PDB entry 5A74 | X-ray diffraction, 2.50 A resolution | chains A and D of the 6 polymer chains in the assembly

[Chain A]
Name: DNA endonuclease I-cvui
Source organism: Chlorella vulgaris
Notes: EC 3.1.-.-
Reference sequence: P56347 (DNE1_CHLVU); residues 3-162 here correspond to UniProt positions 2-161 (UniProt number = residue number - 1)
Sequence (172 residues; numbered 2 to 173; the number before each row is that of its first residue):
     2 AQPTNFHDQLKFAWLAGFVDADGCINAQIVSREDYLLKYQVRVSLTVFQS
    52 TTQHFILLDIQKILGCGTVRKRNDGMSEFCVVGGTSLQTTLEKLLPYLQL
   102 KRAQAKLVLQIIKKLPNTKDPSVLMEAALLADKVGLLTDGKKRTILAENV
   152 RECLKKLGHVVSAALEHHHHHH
Disordered / not traced: 2-5, 163-173
Construct notes: expression tag (2, 163-173); conflict Gln54 (Arg53 in P56347)
Metal / ion sites: Mn2+ site 1: Ala22 (shared with 1 residue of chain B; DC614(D) of chain D; 1 residue of chain E); Mn2+ site 2: Asp23 (shared with 1 residue of chain B; 1 residue of chain C; 1 residue of chain F)
From the paper describing this entry:
  - Mn2+ coordination: Ala22, Asp23
  - catalytic residues: Asp23
  - catalytic residues: Arg73, Lys102 (proposed by the authors, not directly observed)

[Chain D]
Molecule: 14-nt DNA strand
Sequence (14 nucleotides; numbered 601 to 614; the number before each row is that of its first residue):
   601 TCAGAACGTCGTAC
Metal / ion sites: Mn2+ site 1: DC614 (shared with Ala22(A) of chain A; 1 residue of chain B; 1 residue of chain E)

[How chain A and chain D interact]
Contacting residue pairs (31; chain A residue first):
  Arg33(A) - DA603(D)  hydrogen bond to the base
  Arg33(A) - DG604(D)  hydrogen bond to the base
  Asp35(A) - DT601(D)  phosphate contact
  Asp35(A) - DC602(D)  hydrogen bond to the base
  Tyr36(A) - DC602(D)  phosphate contact
  Tyr36(A) - DA603(D)  hydrogen bond to the phosphate
  Leu37(A) - DT601(D)  sugar contact
  Leu37(A) - DC602(D)  hydrogen bond to the phosphate
  Gln41(A) - DA603(D)  sugar contact
  Gln41(A) - DG604(D)  hydrogen bond to the phosphate
  Arg43(A) - DA605(D)  base contact
  Arg43(A) - DA606(D)  base contact
  Thr69(A) - DA605(D)  phosphate contact
  Thr69(A) - DA606(D)  phosphate contact
  Arg71(A) - DC607(D)  base contact
  Arg71(A) - DG608(D)  hydrogen bond to the base
  Arg73(A) - DT609(D)  hydrogen bond to the base
  Arg73(A) - DC610(D)  base contact
  Asn74(A) - DG608(D)  sugar contact
  Asn74(A) - DT609(D)  hydrogen bond to the phosphate
  Asp75(A) - DT609(D)  base contact
  Val83(A) - DG604(D)  phosphate contact
  Val83(A) - DA605(D)  phosphate contact
  Gly84(A) - DG604(D)  phosphate contact
  Lys120(A) - DC602(D)  phosphate contact
  Asp140(A) - DA613(D)  sugar contact
  Lys142(A) - DG611(D)  phosphate contact
  Lys142(A) - DT612(D)  phosphate contact
  Lys142(A) - DA613(D)  salt bridge to the phosphate
  Lys143(A) - DT609(D)  hydrogen bond to the base
  Lys143(A) - DC610(D)  hydrogen bond to the sugar
Other interface residues (no listed pair), chain A (22 interface residues in all): Ala22, Lys72, Glu79, Gly85, Thr119
Other interface residues (no listed pair), chain D (14 interface residues in all): DC614

[Summary]
Chain A and chain D form an interface of 22 and 14 residues respectively, with 11 hydrogen bonds and 1 salt
bridge. Among the polar pairs are Arg33(A)-DA603(D), Arg33(A)-DG604(D) and Asp35(A)-DC602(D). Ala22(A) and
DC614(D) coordinate Mn2+ site 1. From the paper: catalytic residues Asp23(A), Arg73(A) and Lys102(A); Mn2+
coordination by Ala22(A) and Asp23(A).
Here chain A is DNA endonuclease I-cvui (Chlorella vulgaris) and chain D is a 14-nt DNA strand. Entry 5A74
(Crystal structure of the homing endonuclease I-CvuI in complex with its target (Sro1.3) in the presence ...)
was determined by X-ray diffraction (same publication as 5A72, 5A77 and 5A78).
